PDB entry 3M7N | X-ray diffraction, 2.40 A resolution | chains A and F of the 12 polymer chains in the assembly

== Chain A ==
Protein: Putative uncharacterized protein AF_0206
Source organism: Archaeoglobus fulgidus
UniProtKB: O30033 (O30033_ARCFU); numbering as in UniProt (aligned over 1-179)
Amino-acid sequence (179 residues; numbered 1 to 179; the number before each row is that of its first residue):
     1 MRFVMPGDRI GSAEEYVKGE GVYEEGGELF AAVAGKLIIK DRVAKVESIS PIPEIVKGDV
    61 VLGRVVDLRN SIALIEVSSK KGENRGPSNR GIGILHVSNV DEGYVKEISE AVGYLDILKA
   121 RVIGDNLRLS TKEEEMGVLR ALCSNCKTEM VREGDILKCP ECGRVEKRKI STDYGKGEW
Metal / ion sites: Zn2+: Cys143, Cys146, Cys159, Cys162
Swiss-Prot annotation at these positions:
  - binding site (Zn(2+)): Cys143, Cys146, Cys159, Cys162

== Chain F ==
Protein: Probable exosome complex exonuclease 1
Source organism: Archaeoglobus fulgidus
Notes: EC 3.1.13.-
UniProtKB: O29757 (ECX1_ARCFU); numbering as in UniProt (aligned over 1-258)
Amino-acid sequence (258 residues; each row starts with the number of its first residue):
     1 MSEFNEKPEK LIVDGLRLDG RKFDELRPIK IEASVLKRAD GSCYLEMGKN KVIAAVFGPR
    61 EVHPEHLQDP SKAIIRYRYN MAPFSVEERK RPGPDRRSIE ISKVSKEAFE AVIMKELFPR
   121 SAIDIFVEVL QADAGSRTAC LNAASVALVD AGVPMKGMIT SVAVGKADGQ LVLDPMKEED
   181 NFGEADMPFA FLIRNGKIES IALLQMDGRM TRDEVKQAIE LAKKGALQIY EMQREAILRR
   241 YIEVGEEMDE ITEGGEDA
Not modelled in the structure: 1-7, 254-258
Differences from the reference sequence: engineered mutation Glu65 (Arg in O29757)
Swiss-Prot annotation at these positions:
  - mutagenesis: Asp180 (D180A: Abolishes exoribonuclease activity)
What the authors report for this chain:
  - mutagenesis - R65E: decreased catalytic activity
  - mutagenesis - D180A: abolished catalytic activity (citing earlier work)

== Interface between chain A and chain F ==
Contacting residue pairs (5):
  Tyr114(A) with Pro70(F); Arg120(F), hydrogen bond
  Leu115(A) with Pro70(F), hydrophobic
  Cys146(A) with Glu116(F)
  Lys147(A) with Ser71(F)

== Overview ==
The chain A/chain F interface involves 4 residues from each chain; the contacts include 1 hydrogen bond. Its
one hydrogen-bonded contact is Tyr114(A)-Arg120(F). Curated annotation (UniProt) lists 4 Zn2+-binding residues
on chain A; one mutagenesis site on chain F. The paper reports that R65E of chain F reduces catalytic
activity; D180A of chain F abolishes catalytic activity.
Here chain A is Putative uncharacterized protein AF_0206 and chain F is Probable exosome complex exonuclease
1, both from Archaeoglobus fulgidus. Entry 3M7N (archaeoglobus fulgidus exosome with RNA bound to the active
site) was determined by X-ray diffraction, deposited together with 3M85.
